8W5P - chains L and H of the 4 polymer chains in the assembly; structure by electron microscopy, 3.30 A resolution.

# Chain L
Protein: Light chain of Ab40
From: Mus musculus
Chain sequence (115 residues; row label = number of the first residue in the row):
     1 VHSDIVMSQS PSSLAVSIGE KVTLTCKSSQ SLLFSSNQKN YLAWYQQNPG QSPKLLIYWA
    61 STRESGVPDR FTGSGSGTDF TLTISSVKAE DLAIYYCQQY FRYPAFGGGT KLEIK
Not modelled in the structure: 1-4, 111-115

# Chain H
Protein: Heavy chain of Ab40
From: Mus musculus
Chain sequence (121 residues; row label = number of the first residue in the row):
     1 VHSEVQLQQS GPELVKSGTS VKLSCKASGY SFTDHSLHWV KQSHGESLEW IGYFSPNNGG
    61 TIYNQKFMGK ATLTVDRSSS TAYMDLHNLT SADSAVYFCS TGWDYGPFDS WGQGTTLTVS
   121 S
Not modelled in the structure: 1-4, 118-121
Disulfides: Cys-25/Cys-99

# Chain L / chain H interface
Contacting residue pairs (27; chain L residue first):
  Tyr-45(L) with Pro-107(H); Phe-108(H), hydrogen bond (side chain-backbone)
  Gln-47(L) with Gln-42(H)
  Ser-52(L) with Phe-98(H); Trp-111(H), hydrogen bond (side chain-backbone)
  Pro-53(L) with Trp-111(H), hydrophobic
  Leu-55(L) with Pro-107(H), hydrophobic; Phe-108(H)
  Tyr-58(L) with Pro-107(H), hydrophobic
  Tyr-96(L) with Gln-42(H); Glu-46(H); Ser-47(H), hydrogen bond (side chain-backbone); Leu-48(H), hydrophobic
  Gln-98(L) with Phe-108(H)
  Tyr-100(L) with Tyr-105(H); Gly-106(H); Pro-107(H)
  Tyr-103(L) with Ile-62(H), hydrophobic; Gln-65(H)
  Pro-104(L) with Trp-50(H); Phe-108(H), hydrophobic
  Phe-106(L) with Val-40(H), hydrophobic; Leu-48(H); Phe-108(H), hydrophobic; Trp-111(H), hydrophobic
  Gly-108(L) with Glu-46(H)
  Gly-109(L) with Glu-46(H), hydrogen bond (backbone-side chain)
Interface residues without a listed pair, chain L (18 interface residues in all): Ser-12, Ala-43, Ile-94, Gly-107
Interface residues without a listed pair, chain H (18 interface residues in all): Gly-45, Glu-49, Asp-109, Gly-112

# Summary
The chain L/chain H interface involves 18 residues from each chain; the contacts include 4 hydrogen bonds.
Among the polar pairs are Tyr-45(L)/Phe-108(H), Ser-52(L)/Trp-111(H) and Tyr-96(L)/Ser-47(H).
Here chain L is Light chain of Ab40 and chain H is Heavy chain of Ab40, both from Mus musculus. Entry 8W5P
(Cryo-EM structure of Qb-Ab40) was determined by electron microscopy together with 8W5D, 8W5E, 8W5F, 8W5G,
8W5L, 8W5M and 8 further entries from the same study.
